4CE4 - chains A and F of the 38 polymer chains in the assembly; structure by electron microscopy, 4.90 A resolution (low resolution: residue-level contacts below are approximate; hydrogen-bond / salt-bridge calls are withheld).

# Chain A
Molecule: 16S Ribosomal RNA
Source organism: Sus scrofa domestica
Sequence (1570 nucleotides; numbered 1 to 1569 plus 1 insertion-coded residue; the number before each row is that of its first residue):
     1 ACCAAAGCUAGCUCAACAUNNNN
    28 NNNNNNN
    38 NNNNNNN
    24 NNNN
    35 NNN
    45 AAAUAAAAUAAAACAUUCACCUAACAUUAAAGUAUAGGAGAUAGAAAUUU
    95 UUAUCCUGACGCUAUAGAGAUAGUACCGUAAGG
  127A G
   128 AAAGAUGAAAGAAUAAAAUAAAAGUAAAAAAAAGCAAAGAUUACCCCUUC
   178 UACCUUUUGCAUAAUGGUUUAACCAGAAAAAAUCUAACAAAGAGAACUUU
   228 AGCUAGAUACCCCGAAACCAGACGAGCUACCCAUGAGCAGUUUAAAAGAA
   278 CCAACUCAUCUAUGUGGCAAAAUAGUGAGAAGACUUGUAGGUAGAGGUGA
   328 AAAGCCUAACGAGCCUGGUGAUAGCUGGUUGUCCGAGAAAGAAUUUUAGU
   378 UCAACCUUAAAAAUACCCCAAAAACCCUAAAUUCCAAUGUAUUUUUAAGA
   428 GAUAGUCUAAAAAGGUACAGCUUUUUAGAAACGGAUACAACCUUGACUAG
   478 AGAGUAAAUCUUAAUACUACCAUAGUAGGCCUAAAAGCAGCCAUCAAUUG
   528 AGAAAGCGUUAAAGCUCAACAAAUUCACCAACAUAAUCCCAAAAACUAAU
   578 AACAAACUCCUAGCCCAAUACCGGACUAAUCUAUUGAAACAUAGAAGCAA
   628 UAAUGUUAAUAUGAGUAACAAGAAGCCUUUCUCCUCGCACACGCUUACAU
   678 CAGUAACUAAUAAUAUACUGAUAAUUAACAACCAAUAAACCAAAACAACA
   728 CUAAAACGUUUAUUAAUUACAUUGUUAACCCAACACAGGAGUGCACCAAG
   778 GAAAGAUUAAAAGAAGUAAAAGGAACUCGGCAAACACAAACCCCGCCUGU
   828 UUACCAAAAACAUCACCUCUAGCAUUACUAGUAUUAGAGGCAAUGCCUGC
   878 CCAGUGACACCAGUUUAACGGCCGCGGUAUUCUGACCGUGCAAAGGUAGC
   928 AUAAUCACUUGUUCUCCAAAUAAGGACUUGUAUGAAUGGCCACACGAGGG
   978 UUUUACUGUCUCUUACUUCCAAUCAGUGAAAUUAACCUUCCCGUGAAGAG
  1028 GCGGGAAUAAAAAAAUAAGACGAGAAGACCCUAUGGAGCUUUAAUUAACU
  1078 AUUCCAAAAGUUAAACAACUCAACCACAAAGGGAUAAAACAUAACUUAAC
  1128 AUGGACUAGCAAUUUCGGUUGGGGUGACCUCGGAGUACAAAAAACCCUCC
  1178 GAGUGAUUUUAAUCUAGACAAACCAGUCAAAAUAACCAUAACAUCACUUA
  1228 UUGAUCCAAAAUUUUGAUCAACGGAACAAGUUACCCUAGGGAUAACAGCG
  1278 CAAUCCUGUUCUAGAGUUCCUAUCGACAAUAGGGUUUACGACCUCGAUGU
  1328 UGGAUCAGGACACCCAAAUGGUGCAGCCGCUAUUAAAGGUUCGUUUGUUC
  1378 AACGAUUAAAGUCCUACGUGAUCUGAGUUCAGACCGGAGCAAUCCAGGUC
  1428 GGUUUCUAUCUAUUAUAAAUUUCUCCCAGUACGAAAGGACAAGAGAAAUG
  1478 GGACCAACCUCACAAACGCGUCUCAGAGAUAAUUAAUGAUUUAAUCUUAA
  1528 CCUAAUUAACUCAUAAUAAAUCCAGCCCUAGAACAGGGCACA
Unresolved in the structure: 20-23, 28-34, 38-44, 401-407, 495-557, 573-577, 1092-1120, 1215-1218
Differences from the reference sequence: insertion (127A)

# Chain F
Name: MRPL4
Source organism: Sus scrofa domestica
UniProtKB: F1S3J8 (F1S3J8_PIG); numbering as in UniProt (aligned over 78-273)
Amino-acid sequence (224 residues; numbered 59 to 282; the number before each row is that of its first residue; X marks 28 residues of unknown identity (built as UNK)):
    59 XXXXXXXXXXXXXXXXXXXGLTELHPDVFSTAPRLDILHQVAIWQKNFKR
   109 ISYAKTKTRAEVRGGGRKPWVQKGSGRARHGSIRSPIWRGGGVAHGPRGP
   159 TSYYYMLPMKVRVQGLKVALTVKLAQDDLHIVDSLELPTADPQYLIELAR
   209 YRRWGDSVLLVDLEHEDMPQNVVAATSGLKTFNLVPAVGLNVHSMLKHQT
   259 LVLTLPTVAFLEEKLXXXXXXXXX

# Interface between chain A and chain F
Contacting residue pairs (104):
  U13(A) - Lys113(F)
  U13(A) - Lys115(F)
  C14(A) - Lys113(F)
  A15(A) - Tyr111(F)
  G102(A) - Tyr111(F)
  A103(A) - Ile109(F)
  A103(A) - Tyr111(F)
  C104(A) - Lys104(F)
  C104(A) - Arg108(F)
  C104(A) - Ile109(F)
  G105(A) - Ile109(F)
  G105(A) - Tyr111(F)
  G105(A) - Ala112(F)
  U109(A) - Arg147(F)
  A110(A) - Arg147(F)
  A110(A) - Gly149(F)
  G111(A) - Thr114(F)
  G111(A) - Gly149(F)
  G111(A) - Gly150(F)
  A112(A) - Lys115(F)
  G113(A) - Val120(F)
  G113(A) - Arg121(F)
  G117(A) - Arg121(F)
  G127(A) - Arg125(F)
  G127A(A) - Gly123(F)
  A199(A) - Arg147(F)
  C201(A) - Pro144(F)
  A202(A) - His153(F)
  G203(A) - His153(F)
  A204(A) - His153(F)
  U212(A) - Asp94(F)
  A213(A) - Arg92(F)
  A213(A) - Asp94(F)
  A213(A) - Ile95(F)
  A214(A) - Arg92(F)
  A214(A) - Ile95(F)
  A214(A) - Lys168(F)
  A214(A) - Val169(F)
  A214(A) - Gln172(F)
  C215(A) - Lys168(F)
  C215(A) - Gln172(F)
  G219(A) - Lys168(F)
  A220(A) - Pro166(F)
  A220(A) - Lys168(F)
  G221(A) - Leu165(F)
  G221(A) - Pro166(F)
  G221(A) - Met167(F)
  G221(A) - Arg170(F)
  U231(A) - Pro166(F)
  A232(A) - Met164(F)
  A232(A) - Pro166(F)
  G233(A) - Tyr163(F)
  C238(A) - His153(F)
  C239(A) - His153(F)
  C240(A) - Arg117(F)
  C240(A) - Ser143(F)
  G241(A) - Arg117(F)
  G241(A) - Lys126(F)
  G241(A) - Gln130(F)
  G241(A) - Arg137(F)
  G241(A) - His138(F)
  G241(A) - Gly139(F)
  A242(A) - Lys126(F)
  A242(A) - Gln130(F)
  U343(A) - Arg125(F)
  G347(A) - Thr116(F)
  G347(A) - Arg117(F)
  G347(A) - Ala118(F)
  G347(A) - Arg142(F)
  G347(A) - Arg156(F)
  U609(A) - Lys104(F)
  A610(A) - Lys104(F)
  A620(A) - His97(F)
  G621(A) - Ile101(F)
  A622(A) - Arg108(F)
  G624(A) - Thr114(F)
  G624(A) - Val151(F)
  G624(A) - His153(F)
  G624(A) - Gly154(F)
  G624(A) - Pro155(F)
  A630(A) - Ile145(F)
  U631(A) - Gln130(F)
  U631(A) - Gly134(F)
  U631(A) - Arg135(F)
  U631(A) - Ala136(F)
  U631(A) - Arg137(F)
  G632(A) - Ala136(F)
  G632(A) - His138(F)
  G632(A) - Ile145(F)
  U633(A) - Arg135(F)
  U633(A) - Ala136(F)
  U633(A) - His138(F)
  U633(A) - Ile145(F)
  U633(A) - Trp146(F)
  U633(A) - Arg147(F)
  U634(A) - Arg135(F)
  U634(A) - Trp146(F)
  U634(A) - Arg147(F)
  A1053(A) - Lys131(F)
  A1053(A) - Gly132(F)
  A1053(A) - Arg137(F)
  G1054(A) - Lys131(F)
  A1265(A) - Lys131(F)
  G1266(A) - Arg137(F)
Interface residues without a listed pair, chain A (59 interface residues in all): A198, C200, A216, U346, A623, A1052, U1264
Interface residues without a listed pair, chain F (56 interface residues in all): Gly122, Ser140, Ala152, Tyr161

# Overview
59 residues of chain A and 56 residues of chain F are in contact.
Chain A is 16S Ribosomal RNA and chain F is MRPL4, both from Sus scrofa domestica; the structure, 39S large
subunit of the porcine mitochondrial ribosome, was determined by electron microscopy.
